Entry 8U84 (electron microscopy, 3.88 A resolution); this record covers chains K1 and B2 of the 20 polymer chains in the assembly.

[Chain K1]
Protein: BTB/POZ domain-containing protein KCTD5
Source organism: Homo sapiens
UniProt: Q9NXV2 (KCTD5_HUMAN); numbering as in UniProt (aligned over 1-234)
Sequence (234 residues; row label = number of the first residue in the row):
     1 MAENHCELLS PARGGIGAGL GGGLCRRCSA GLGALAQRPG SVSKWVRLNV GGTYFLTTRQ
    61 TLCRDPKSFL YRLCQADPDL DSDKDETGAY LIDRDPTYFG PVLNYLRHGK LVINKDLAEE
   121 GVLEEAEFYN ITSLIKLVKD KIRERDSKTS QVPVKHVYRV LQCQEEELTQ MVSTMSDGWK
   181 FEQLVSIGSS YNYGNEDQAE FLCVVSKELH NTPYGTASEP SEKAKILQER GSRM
Disordered / not traced: 1-39, 234
UniProt features mapped onto this chain:
  - modified residue: A2 (N-acetylalanine), S10 (Phosphoserine)
What the authors report for this chain:
  - conformationally variable residues (domain motion): D146 to K155
  - mutagenesis - F128A, L161R: abolished catalytic activity (ubiquitylation activity)
  - mutagenesis - L209*: decreased catalytic activity (activity)
  - mutagenesis - F128A: unchanged binding to Gbeta 
  - mutagenesis - L161R: abolished catalytic activity with Guanine nucleotide-binding protein G(I)/G(S)/G(T) subunit beta-1 (chain B2)
  - mutagenesis - L209* (10-fold): decreased binding to Guanine nucleotide-binding protein G(I)/G(S)/G(T) subunit beta-1 (chain B2)
  - mutagenesis - L209*: decreased catalytic activity with Guanine nucleotide-binding protein G(I)/G(S)/G(T) subunit beta-1 (chain B2)

[Chain B2]
Protein: Guanine nucleotide-binding protein G(I)/G(S)/G(T) subunit beta-1
Source organism: Homo sapiens
UniProt: P62873 (GBB1_HUMAN); residue numbers follow UniProt; this construct covers 1-340
Sequence (340 residues; row label = number of the first residue in the row):
     1 MSELDQLRQE AEQLKNQIRD ARKACADATL SQITNNIDPV GRIQMRTRRT LRGHLAKIYA
    61 MHWGTDSRLL VSASQDGKLI IWDSYTTNKV HAIPLRSSWV MTCAYAPSGN YVACGGLDNI
   121 CSIYNLKTRE GNVRVSRELA GHTGYLSCCR FLDDNQIVTS SGDTTCALWD IETGQQTTTF
   181 TGHTGDVMSL SLAPDTRLFV SGACDASAKL WDVREGMCRQ TFTGHESDIN AICFFPNGNA
   241 FATGSDDATC RLFDLRADQE LMTYSHDNII CGITSVSFSK SGRLLLAGYD DFNCNVWDAL
   301 KADRAGVLAG HDNRVSCLGV TDDGMAVATG SWDSFLKIWN
Disordered / not traced: 1
UniProt features mapped onto this chain:
  - modified residue: S2 (N-acetylserine), H266 (Phosphohistidine)
What the authors report for this chain:
  - mutagenesis - K78E, K89E, A92D: abolished catalytic activity (ubiquitylation activity)
  - post-translational modification sites: K23
  - mutagenesis - K78E, K89E, A92D: abolished catalytic activity with BTB/POZ domain-containing protein KCTD5 (chain K1)

[Interface between chain K1 and chain B2]
Pairs across the interface (18; chain K1 residue first):
  N211(K1) with E130(B2); N132(B2)
  T212(K1) with E130(B2), hydrogen bond
  G215(K1) with E130(B2); R134(B2)
  T216(K1) with E130(B2); R134(B2)
  A217(K1) with T128(B2); R129(B2)
  S218(K1) with R129(B2)
  E219(K1) with R129(B2)
  P220(K1) with R129(B2)
  S221(K1) with R129(B2)
  A224(K1) with R129(B2)
  Q228(K1) with T128(B2)
  S232(K1) with V90(B2); K127(B2)
  R233(K1) with R68(B2)
Other interface residues (no listed pair), chain B2 (9 interface residues in all): D83
Interface features reported in the paper:
  - hot spots on chain K1 (mutagenesis) - L161R: abolished binding to Guanine nucleotide-binding protein G(I)/G(S)/G(T) subunit beta-1 (chain B2)
  - hot spots on chain B2 (mutagenesis) - K78E, K89E, A92D: abolished binding to BTB/POZ domain-containing protein KCTD5 (chain K1)

[Summary]
The interface between chain K1 and chain B2 involves 13 residues on one side and 9 on the other, with 1
hydrogen bond. Its one hydrogen-bonded contact is T212(K1)-E130(B2). The paper reports that K78E, K89E and
A92D of chain B2 abolish catalytic activity (ubiquitylation activity); a modification site at K23(B2); 6
substitutions were tested in all.
Here chain K1 is BTB/POZ domain-containing protein KCTD5 and chain B2 is Guanine nucleotide-binding protein
G(I)/G(S)/G(T) subunit beta-1, both from Homo sapiens. Entry 8U84 (KCTD5/Cullin3/Gbeta1gamma2 Complex: State D
From Composite RELION Multi-body Refinement Map) was determined by electron microscopy together with 8U7Z,
8U80, 8U81, 8U82 and 8U83 from the same study.
